1EKR - chain A; structure by X-ray diffraction, 2.00 A resolution.

== Chain A ==
Protein: Molybdenum cofactor biosynthesis protein C
Organism: Escherichia coli
UniProt: P0A738 (MOAC_ECOLI); residue numbers follow UniProt; this construct covers 1-161
Sequence (161 residues; row label = number of the first residue in the row):
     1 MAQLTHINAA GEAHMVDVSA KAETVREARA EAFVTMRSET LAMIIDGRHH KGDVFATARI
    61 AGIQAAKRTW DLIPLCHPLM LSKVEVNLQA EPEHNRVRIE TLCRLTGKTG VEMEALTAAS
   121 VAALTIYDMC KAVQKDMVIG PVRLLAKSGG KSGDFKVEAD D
Not modelled in the structure: 1-10, 149-151, 157-161
Differences from the reference sequence: engineered mutation Ala2 (Ser in P0A738)
Curated features (UniProtKB/Swiss-Prot):
  - active site: Asp128
  - binding site (substrate): Leu75 to His77, Met113, Glu114
  - mutagenesis: Asp17 (D17A: Loss of activity by 70%), Lys21 (K21A: Loss of activity by 85%), Arg26 (R26A: Loss of activity by 80%), Lys51 (K51A: Complete loss of activity), Gly52 (G52A: Reduced activity), Lys67 (K67A: Reduced activity), Cys76 (C76A: Reduced activity), His77 (H77A: Complete loss of activity), Glu112 (E112A: Complete loss of activity), Glu114 (E114A: Loss of activity), Asp128 (D128A: Complete loss of activity), Lys131 (K131A: Complete loss of activity), 1 further mutagenesis entry in UniProt

== In short ==
UniProt lists active-site residue Asp128, 5 substrate-binding residues and 13 mutagenesis sites.
Chain A is Molybdenum cofactor biosynthesis protein C (Escherichia coli); the structure, Moac protein from E.
coli, was determined by X-ray diffraction together with 1EKS from the same study.
